PDB entry 7JY3 | X-ray diffraction, 1.48 A resolution | chains B and C of the 4 polymer chains in the assembly

== Chain B ==
Name: Hemoglobin subunit beta
Organism: Homo sapiens
Reference sequence: P68871 (HBB_HUMAN); residues 1-146 here correspond to UniProt positions 2-147 (UniProt number = residue number + 1)
Amino-acid sequence (146 residues; each row starts with the number of its first residue):
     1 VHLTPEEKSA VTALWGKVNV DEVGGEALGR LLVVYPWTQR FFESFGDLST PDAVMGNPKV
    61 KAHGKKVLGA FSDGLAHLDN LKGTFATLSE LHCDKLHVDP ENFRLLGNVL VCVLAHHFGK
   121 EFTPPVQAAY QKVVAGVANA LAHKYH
Ion coordination: heme Fe: H92 (together with oxygen molecule)
Ligand contacts:
  - heme (HEM): L31, T38, F41, F42, S44, F45, H63, K66, V67, A70, F71, L88, L91, H92, L96, V98, N102, F103, L106, V137, A138, L141
  - 1,4,7,10,13,16-hexaoxacyclooctadecane (O4B): P58, K59, A62
  - oxygen molecule (OXY): L28, F42, H63, V67, H92
Swiss-Prot annotation at these positions:
  - binding site ((2R)-2,3-bisphosphoglycerate): V1, H2, K82, H143
  - binding site (heme b): H63, H92
  - site: E7, K8 (Microbial infection: Cleavage), G25, E26 (Microbial infection: Cleavage), G29, R30 (Microbial infection: Cleavage), Y35, P36 (Microbial infection: Cleavage), W37, T38 (Microbial infection: Cleavage), F45, G46 (Microbial infection: Cleavage), D52, A53 (Microbial infection: Cleavage), G56, N57 (Microbial infection: Cleavage), K59 (Not glycated), F71, S72 (Microbial infection: Cleavage), G74, L75 (Microbial infection: Cleavage), K82 (Not glycated), T84, F85 (Microbial infection: Cleavage), H92, C93 (Microbial infection: Cleavage), K95 (Not glycated), R104, L105 (Microbial infection: Cleavage), L110, V111 (Microbial infection: Cleavage), G119, K120 (Microbial infection: Cleavage), F122, T123 (Microbial infection: Cleavage), A128, A129 (Microbial infection: Cleavage) and 2 more in UniProt
  - modified residue: V1 (N-acetylvaline), S9 (Phosphoserine), T12 (Phosphothreonine), S44 (Phosphoserine), T50 (Phosphothreonine), K59 (N6-acetyllysine), K82 (N6-acetyllysine), T87 (Phosphothreonine), C93 (S-nitrosocysteine), K144 (N6-acetyllysine)
  - glycosylation: V1 (N-linked (Glc) (glycation) valine), K8 (N-linked (Glc) (glycation) lysine), K17 (N-linked (Glc) (glycation) lysine), K66 (N-linked (Glc) (glycation) lysine), K120 (N-linked (Glc) (glycation) lysine), K144 (N-linked (Glc) (glycation) lysine)

== Chain C ==
Name: Hemoglobin subunit alpha
Organism: Homo sapiens
Reference sequence: P69905 (HBA_HUMAN); residues 1-141 here correspond to UniProt positions 2-142 (UniProt number = residue number + 1)
Amino-acid sequence (141 residues; row label = number of the first residue in the row):
     1 VLSPADKTNV KAAWGKVGAH AGEYGAEALE RMFLSFPTTK TYFPHFDLSH GSAQVKGHGK
    61 KVADALTNAV AHVDDMPNAL SALSDLHAHK LRVDPVNFKL LSHCLLVTLA AHLPAEFTPA
   121 VHASLDKFLA SVSTVLTSKY R
Ion coordination: heme Fe: H87 (together with oxygen molecule)
Ligand contacts:
  - heme (HEM): M32, T39, Y42, F43, H45, F46, H58, K61, V62, A65, L66, L83, L86, H87, L91, V93, N97, F98, L101, V132, L136
  - 1,4,7,10,13,16-hexaoxacyclooctadecane (O4B), molecule 1: K7, K11, V70, A71, H72, V73, D74
  - 1,4,7,10,13,16-hexaoxacyclooctadecane (O4B), molecule 2: F33, L34, P37, K40, L48
  - oxygen molecule (OXY): L29, F43, H58, V62, H87
  - VUD (6-{(1S)-1-[(2-amino-6-fluoroquinolin-3-yl)oxy]ethyl}-5-(1H-pyrazol-1-yl)pyridin-2(1H)-one), molecule 1: V1, L2, K7, V73, D74, M76, S131
  - VUD, molecule 2: D74, M76, P77, N78, S131, T134, V135
Swiss-Prot annotation at these positions:
  - binding site (O2): H58
  - binding site (heme b): H87
  - site: T8, N9 (Microbial infection: Cleavage), K11 (Not glycated), A13, W14 (Microbial infection: Cleavage), Y24, G25 (Microbial infection: Cleavage), L29, E30 (Microbial infection: Cleavage), H45, F46 (Microbial infection: Cleavage), D47, L48 (Microbial infection: Cleavage), S52, A53 (Microbial infection: Cleavage), V55, K56 (Microbial infection: Cleavage), K56 (Not glycated), G59, K60 (Microbial infection: Cleavage), K60 (Not glycated), K90 (Not glycated), L91, R92 (Microbial infection: Cleavage), K99 (Not glycated), L106, V107 (Microbial infection: Cleavage), T108, L109 (Microbial infection: Cleavage), V121, H122 (Microbial infection: Cleavage), S133, T134 (Microbial infection: Cleavage)
  - modified residue: S3 (Phosphoserine), K7 (N6-succinyllysine), T8 (Phosphothreonine), K11 (N6-succinyllysine), K16 (N6-acetyllysine), Y24 (Phosphotyrosine), S35 (Phosphoserine), K40 (N6-succinyllysine), S49 (Phosphoserine), S102 (Phosphoserine), T108 (Phosphothreonine), S124 (Phosphoserine), S131 (Phosphoserine), T134 (Phosphothreonine), T137 (Phosphothreonine), S138 (Phosphoserine)
  - glycosylation (N-linked (Glc) (glycation) lysine): K7, K16, K40, K61

== Chain B / chain C interface ==
Contacting residue pairs (16; chain B residue first):
  P36(B) - R92(C)
  P36(B) - K139(C)
  W37(B) - R92(C)
  W37(B) - V93(C)
  W37(B) - D94(C)
  W37(B) - P95(C)
  Q39(B) - R92(C)  hydrogen bond
  R40(B) - T41(C)  hydrogen bond (side chain-backbone)
  R40(B) - Y42(C)
  R40(B) - L91(C)
  R40(B) - R92(C)
  E43(B) - R92(C)  salt bridge
  H97(B) - T38(C)
  D99(B) - D94(C)
  D99(B) - V96(C)
  N102(B) - D94(C)  hydrogen bond

== In short ==
8 residues of chain B face 10 of chain C across their interface; the contacts include 3 hydrogen bonds and 1
salt bridge. Polar pairs include E43(B)-R92(C), Q39(B)-R92(C) and R40(B)-T41(C). Bound to chain B: heme,
oxygen molecule and 1,4,7,10,13,16-hexaoxacyclooctadecane.
Here chain B is Hemoglobin subunit beta and chain C is Hemoglobin subunit alpha, both from Homo sapiens. Entry
7JY3 (Structure of HbA with compound 23 (PF-07059013)) was determined by X-ray diffraction (same publication
as 7JXZ, 7JY0 and 7JY1).
